PDB entry 7OUM | X-ray diffraction, 2.45 A resolution | chains C and E of the 5 polymer chains in the assembly

[Chain C]
Protein: Multidrug efflux pump subunit AcrB
From: Escherichia coli
UniProtKB: P31224 (ACRB_ECOLI); residues 1-1049 here = UniProt positions 1-1049
Chain sequence (1057 residues; each row starts with the number of its first residue):
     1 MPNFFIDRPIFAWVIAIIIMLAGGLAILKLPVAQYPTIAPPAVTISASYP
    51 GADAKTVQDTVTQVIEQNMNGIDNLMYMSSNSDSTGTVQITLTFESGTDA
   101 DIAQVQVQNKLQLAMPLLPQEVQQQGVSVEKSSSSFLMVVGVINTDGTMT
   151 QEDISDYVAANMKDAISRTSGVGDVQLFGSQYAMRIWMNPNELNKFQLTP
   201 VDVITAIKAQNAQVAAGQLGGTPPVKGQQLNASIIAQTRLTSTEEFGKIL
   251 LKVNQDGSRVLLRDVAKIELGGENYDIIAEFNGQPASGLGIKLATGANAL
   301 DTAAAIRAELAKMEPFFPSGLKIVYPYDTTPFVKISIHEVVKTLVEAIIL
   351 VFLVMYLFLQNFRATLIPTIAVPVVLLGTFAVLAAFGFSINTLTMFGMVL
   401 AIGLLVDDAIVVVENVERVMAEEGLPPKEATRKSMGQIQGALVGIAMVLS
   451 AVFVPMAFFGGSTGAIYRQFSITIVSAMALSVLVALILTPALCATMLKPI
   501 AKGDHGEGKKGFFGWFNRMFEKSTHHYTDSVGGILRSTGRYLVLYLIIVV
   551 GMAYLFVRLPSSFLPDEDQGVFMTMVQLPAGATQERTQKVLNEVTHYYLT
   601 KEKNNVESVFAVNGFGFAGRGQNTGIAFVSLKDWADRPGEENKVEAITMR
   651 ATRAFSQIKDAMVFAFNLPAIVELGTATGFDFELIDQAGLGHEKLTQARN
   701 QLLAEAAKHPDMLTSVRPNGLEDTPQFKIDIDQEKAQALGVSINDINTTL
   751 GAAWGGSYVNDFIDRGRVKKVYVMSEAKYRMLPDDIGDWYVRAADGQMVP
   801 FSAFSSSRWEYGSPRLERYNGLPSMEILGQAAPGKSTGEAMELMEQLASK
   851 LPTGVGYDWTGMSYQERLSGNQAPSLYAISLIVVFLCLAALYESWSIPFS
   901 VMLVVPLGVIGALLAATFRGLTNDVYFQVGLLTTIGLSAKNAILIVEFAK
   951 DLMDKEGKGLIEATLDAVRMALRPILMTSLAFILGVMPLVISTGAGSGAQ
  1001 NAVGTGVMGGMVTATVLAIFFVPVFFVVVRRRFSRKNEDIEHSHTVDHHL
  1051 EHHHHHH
Not modelled in the structure: 1034-1057
Construct notes: engineered mutation Ala971 (Arg in P31224); expression tag (1050-1057)
Small-molecule neighbours:
  - 3-chloranyl-2-piperazin-1-yl-quinoline (1K8): Pro725, Met781, Pro783, Trp809, Tyr811
  - LPX ((2S)-3-{[(R)-(2-aminoethoxy)(hydroxy)phosphoryl]oxy}-2-hydroxypropyl hexadecanoate): Ile882, Phe885, Leu886, Glu893, Ser894, Trp895, Ser896, Ile897, Arg1030, Phe1033
From the paper describing this entry:
  - binding site for 3-chloranyl-2-piperazin-1-yl-quinoline: Asp408, Lys940
  - mutagenesis - I438A, I445A, I943A, L944A: decreased growth in response to all AcrB substrates tested
  - mutagenesis - L442A, E947A: decreased binding to 3-chloranyl-2-piperazin-1-yl-quinoline
  - mutagenesis - A446P: abolished binding to 3-chloranyl-2-piperazin-1-yl-quinoline

[Chain E]
Protein: Darpin
From: synthetic construct
Notes: antibody fragment or engineered binder
Chain sequence (169 residues; row label = number of the first residue in the row):
     1 MRGSHHHHHHGSDLGKKLLEAARAGRDDEVRILMANGADVNAADVVGWTP
    51 LHLAAYWGHLEIVEVLLKNGADVNAYDTLGSTPLHLAAHFGHLEIVEVLL
   101 KNGADVNAKDDNGITPLHLAANRGHLEIVEVLLKYGADVNAQDKFGKTAF
   151 DISINNGNEDLAEILQKLN
Not modelled in the structure: 1-12, 167-169

[Interface between chain C and chain E]
Contacting residue pairs (9; chain C residue first):
  Leu230(C) - Val45(E)  hydrophobic
  Lys248(C) - Asn155(E)
  Lys248(C) - Asn156(E)  hydrogen bond
  Arg259(C) - Lys147(E)
  Leu261(C) - Asn155(E)
  Arg263(C) - Ile154(E)  hydrogen bond (side chain-backbone)
  Arg263(C) - Asn155(E)  hydrogen bond (side chain-backbone)
  Arg263(C) - Asn156(E)
  Arg263(C) - Gly157(E)
Other interface residues (no listed pair), chain C (6 interface residues in all): Gln229
Other interface residues (no listed pair), chain E (8 interface residues in all): Val46, Asn122

[In short]
Chain C and chain E form an interface of 6 and 8 residues respectively, with 3 hydrogen bonds. Among the polar
pairs are Lys248(C)-Asn156(E), Arg263(C)-Ile154(E) and Arg263(C)-Asn155(E). The paper reports a binding site
for 3-chloranyl-2-piperazin-1-yl-quinoline at Asp408(C) and Lys940(C); I438A, I445A and I943A of chain C,
among others, reduce growth in response to all AcrB substrates tested; 7 substitutions were tested in all.
Here chain C is Multidrug efflux pump subunit AcrB (Escherichia coli) and chain E is Darpin (synthetic
construct). Entry 7OUM (BDM88855 inhibitor bound to the transmembrane domain of AcrB-R971A) was determined by
X-ray diffraction together with 7OUK and 7OUL from the same study.
